PDB entry 2RKI | X-ray diffraction, 2.30 A resolution | chains A and B

[Chain A]
Molecule: HIV-1 reverse transcriptase (RT) p66
Source organism: Human immunodeficiency virus 1
Notes: EC 2.7.7.49
UniProtKB: P04585 (POL_HV1H2); residues 1-560 here correspond to UniProt positions 588-1147 (UniProt number = residue number + 587)
Amino-acid sequence (560 residues; numbered 1 to 560; the number before each row is that of its first residue):
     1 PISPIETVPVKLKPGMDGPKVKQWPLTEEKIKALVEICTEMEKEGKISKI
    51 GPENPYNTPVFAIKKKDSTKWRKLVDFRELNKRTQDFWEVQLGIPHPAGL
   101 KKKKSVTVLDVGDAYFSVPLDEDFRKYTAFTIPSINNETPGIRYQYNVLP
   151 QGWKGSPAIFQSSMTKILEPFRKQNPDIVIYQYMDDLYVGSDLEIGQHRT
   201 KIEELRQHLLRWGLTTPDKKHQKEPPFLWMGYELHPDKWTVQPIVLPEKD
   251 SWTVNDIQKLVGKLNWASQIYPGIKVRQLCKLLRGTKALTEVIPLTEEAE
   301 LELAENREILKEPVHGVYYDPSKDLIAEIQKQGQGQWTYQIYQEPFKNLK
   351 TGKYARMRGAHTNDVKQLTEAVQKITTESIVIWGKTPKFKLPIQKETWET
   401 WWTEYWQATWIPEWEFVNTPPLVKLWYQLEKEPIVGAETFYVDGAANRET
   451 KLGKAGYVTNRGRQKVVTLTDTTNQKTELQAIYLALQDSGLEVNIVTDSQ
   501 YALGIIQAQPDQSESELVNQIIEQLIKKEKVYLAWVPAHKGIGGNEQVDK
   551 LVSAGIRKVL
Not modelled in the structure: 558-560
Small-molecule neighbours:
  - Mg2+ (MG): Met184, Asp185, Asp186
  - TT1 (4-benzyl-3-[(2-chlorobenzyl)sulfanyl]-5-thiophen-2-yl-4H-1,2,4-triazole): Pro95, Leu100, Lys101, Lys103, Lys104, Ser105, Val106, Val179, Ile180, Tyr181, Tyr188, Val189, Gly190, Pro225, Phe227, Trp229, Leu234, His235, Pro236, Tyr318
UniProt features mapped onto this chain:
  - region: Phe227 to His235 (RT 'primer grip')
  - motif: Trp398 to Trp414 (Tryptophan repeat motif)
  - binding site (Mg(2+)): Asp110, Asp185, Asp186, Asp443, Glu478, Asp498, Asp549
  - site: Trp401 (Essential for RT p66/p51 heterodimerization), Trp414 (Essential for RT p66/p51 heterodimerization), Phe440, Tyr441 (Cleavage), Leu560 (Cleavage)

[Chain B]
Molecule: HIV-1 reverse transcriptase (RT) p51
Source organism: Human immunodeficiency virus 1
Notes: EC 2.7.7.49
UniProtKB: P04585 (POL_HV1H2); residues 1-440 here correspond to UniProt positions 588-1027 (UniProt number = residue number + 587)
Amino-acid sequence (440 residues; row label = number of the first residue in the row):
     1 PISPIETVPVKLKPGMDGPKVKQWPLTEEKIKALVEICTEMEKEGKISKI
    51 GPENPYNTPVFAIKKKDSTKWRKLVDFRELNKRTQDFWEVQLGIPHPAGL
   101 KKKKSVTVLDVGDAYFSVPLDEDFRKYTAFTIPSINNETPGIRYQYNVLP
   151 QGWKGSPAIFQSSMTKILEPFRKQNPDIVIYQYMDDLYVGSDLEIGQHRT
   201 KIEELRQHLLRWGLTTPDKKHQKEPPFLWMGYELHPDKWTVQPIVLPEKD
   251 SWTVNDIQKLVGKLNWASQIYPGIKVRQLCKLLRGTKALTEVIPLTEEAE
   301 LELAENREILKEPVHGVYYDPSKDLIAEIQKQGQGQWTYQIYQEPFKNLK
   351 TGKYARMRGAHTNDVKQLTEAVQKITTESIVIWGKTPKFKLPIQKETWET
   401 WWTEYWQATWIPEWEFVNTPPLVKLWYQLEKEPIVGAETF
Not modelled in the structure: 1-5, 66-67, 217-231, 357-361, 430-440
UniProt features mapped onto this chain:
  - region: Phe227 to His235 (RT 'primer grip')
  - motif: Trp398 to Trp414 (Tryptophan repeat motif)
  - binding site (Mg(2+)): Asp110, Asp185, Asp186
  - site: Trp401 (Essential for RT p66/p51 heterodimerization), Trp414 (Essential for RT p66/p51 heterodimerization), Phe440 (Cleavage)

[Chain A / chain B interface]
Pairs across the interface - 112 pairs, chain A then chain B:
  Val8(A) - Glu53(B)
  Pro9(A) - Glu53(B)
  Gln85(A) - Glu53(B)  hydrogen bond (side chain-backbone)
  Asp86(A) - Lys20(B)  salt bridge
  Asp86(A) - Pro55(B)
  Phe87(A) - Pro52(B)
  Phe87(A) - Pro55(B)
  Trp88(A) - Pro52(B)  hydrogen bond (backbone-backbone)
  Trp88(A) - Asn54(B)
  Trp88(A) - Pro55(B)
  Trp88(A) - Asn57(B)
  Trp88(A) - Thr131(B)
  Trp88(A) - Arg143(B)
  Gly93(A) - Asn137(B)
  Ile94(A) - Asn137(B)
  Pro95(A) - Asn136(B)
  Pro95(A) - Asn137(B)
  His96(A) - Asn136(B)  hydrogen bond (backbone-side chain)
  Gly99(A) - Asn136(B)
  Gly99(A) - Glu138(B)
  Leu100(A) - Asn136(B)
  Leu100(A) - Glu138(B)
  Ala158(A) - Pro52(B)
  Ser162(A) - Pro52(B)
  Thr165(A) - Pro140(B)
  Arg172(A) - Pro140(B)
  Ile180(A) - Glu138(B)
  Tyr181(A) - Asn137(B)
  Tyr181(A) - Glu138(B)
  Gln182(A) - Pro140(B)
  Arg356(A) - Glu396(B)  salt bridge
  Arg358(A) - Gln394(B)
  Arg358(A) - Glu396(B)  salt bridge
  Glu370(A) - Gln394(B)
  Gln373(A) - Gln394(B)
  Gln373(A) - Thr397(B)
  Gln373(A) - Trp401(B)
  Thr376(A) - Trp401(B)
  Thr377(A) - Trp24(B)
  Thr377(A) - Thr400(B)
  Ile380(A) - Pro25(B)  hydrophobic
  Ile380(A) - Leu26(B)
  Val381(A) - Pro25(B)  hydrophobic
  Val381(A) - Ile135(B)
  Val381(A) - Asn136(B)  hydrogen bond (backbone-backbone)
  Ile382(A) - Ile135(B)
  Ile382(A) - Asn136(B)
  Trp383(A) - Ile135(B)
  Gly384(A) - Thr27(B)
  Gly384(A) - Glu28(B)  hydrogen bond (backbone-backbone)
  Gly384(A) - Ile135(B)
  Thr386(A) - Trp401(B)
  Trp402(A) - Lys331(B)  hydrogen bond (backbone-side chain)
  Glu404(A) - Lys424(B)
  Tyr405(A) - Lys331(B)
  Tyr405(A) - Asn418(B)
  Trp406(A) - Lys331(B)
  Trp406(A) - Asn418(B)  hydrogen bond
  Trp406(A) - Thr419(B)
  Trp406(A) - Lys424(B)
  Gln407(A) - Lys331(B)  hydrogen bond (backbone-side chain)
  Gln407(A) - Pro392(B)
  Gln407(A) - Ile393(B)
  Gln407(A) - Val417(B)
  Gln407(A) - Asn418(B)  hydrogen bond
  Gln407(A) - Thr419(B)
  Ala408(A) - Asp364(B)
  Ala408(A) - Pro392(B)  hydrogen bond (backbone-backbone)
  Ala408(A) - Ile393(B)
  Thr409(A) - Asp364(B)  hydrogen bond (backbone-side chain)
  Trp410(A) - Asn363(B)
  Trp410(A) - Val365(B)  hydrophobic
  Trp410(A) - Trp401(B)
  Pro412(A) - Trp401(B)
  Pro433(A) - Asn255(B)
  Pro433(A) - Leu289(B)  hydrophobic
  Ile434(A) - Thr290(B)
  Val435(A) - Thr290(B)
  Thr439(A) - Ala288(B)
  Thr439(A) - Leu289(B)  hydrogen bond (side chain-backbone)
  Tyr441(A) - Gln258(B)  hydrogen bond
  Tyr441(A) - Lys287(B)  hydrogen bond (side chain-backbone)
  Val458(A) - Thr286(B)
  Thr459(A) - Thr286(B)
  Asn460(A) - Thr286(B)
  Asn460(A) - Lys287(B)
  Asn460(A) - Ala288(B)
  Asn494(A) - Leu289(B)
  Val496(A) - Leu289(B)  hydrophobic
  Gln500(A) - Pro420(B)
  Gln500(A) - Leu422(B)
  Leu503(A) - Leu422(B)  hydrophobic
  Tyr532(A) - Asn255(B)  hydrogen bond
  Tyr532(A) - Lys259(B)  hydrogen bond
  Tyr532(A) - Leu289(B)  hydrophobic
  Ala534(A) - Lys259(B)
  Trp535(A) - Leu422(B)  hydrophobic
  Trp535(A) - Trp426(B)  hydrophobic
  Val536(A) - Gln258(B)
  Pro537(A) - Gly262(B)
  Pro537(A) - Asn265(B)
  Lys540(A) - Asn265(B)  hydrogen bond
  Lys540(A) - Cys280(B)
  Gly541(A) - Arg284(B)
  Ile542(A) - Val261(B)  hydrophobic
  Ile542(A) - Cys280(B)  hydrophobic
  Gly543(A) - Leu283(B)
  Gly543(A) - Gly285(B)
  Gly544(A) - Gly285(B)  hydrogen bond (backbone-backbone)
  Gly544(A) - Thr286(B)
  Gln547(A) - Gly285(B)
  Gln547(A) - Thr286(B)
Also at the interface, not in a pair above, chain A (69 interface residues in all): Lys11, Leu92, Ile159, Lys385, Gly504, Gln507
Also at the interface, not in a pair above, chain B (58 interface residues in all): Tyr56, Lys126, Val254, Trp337, Leu368, Tyr405, Pro421

[In short]
Chain A and chain B form an interface of 69 and 58 residues respectively; the contacts include 18 hydrogen
bonds and 3 salt bridges. Polar pairs include Asp86(A)-Lys20(B), Arg356(A)-Glu396(B) and Arg358(A)-Glu396(B).
Ligands of chain A: compound TT1 and Mg2+.
Chain A is HIV-1 reverse transcriptase (RT) p66 and chain B is HIV-1 reverse transcriptase (RT) p51, both from
Human immunodeficiency virus 1; the structure, Crystal Structure of HIV-1 Reverse Transcriptase (RT) in
Complex with a triazole derived NNRTI, was determined by X-ray diffraction.
